Entry 6TA5 (electron microscopy, 3.20 A resolution); this record covers chains I and J of the 12 polymer chains in the assembly.

Chain I:
Molecule: MexA family multidrug efflux RND transporter periplasmic adaptor subunit
Organism: Pseudomonas aeruginosa
UniProtKB: A0A2V3GTR8 (A0A2V3GTR8_PSEAI); residues 1-360 here correspond to UniProt positions 83-442 (UniProt number = residue number + 82)
Amino-acid sequence (366 residues; each row starts with the number of its first residue):
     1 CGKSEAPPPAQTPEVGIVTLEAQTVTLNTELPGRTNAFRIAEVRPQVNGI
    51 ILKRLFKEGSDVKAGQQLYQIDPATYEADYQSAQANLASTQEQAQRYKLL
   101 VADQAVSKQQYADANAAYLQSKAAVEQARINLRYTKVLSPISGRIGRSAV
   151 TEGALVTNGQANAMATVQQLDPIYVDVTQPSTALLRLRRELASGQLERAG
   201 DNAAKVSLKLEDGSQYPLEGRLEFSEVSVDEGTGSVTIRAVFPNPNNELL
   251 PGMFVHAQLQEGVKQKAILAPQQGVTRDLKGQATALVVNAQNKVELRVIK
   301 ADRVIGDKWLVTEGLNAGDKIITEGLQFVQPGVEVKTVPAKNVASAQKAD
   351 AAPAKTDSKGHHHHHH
Not modelled in the structure: 344-366
Differences from the reference sequence: expression tag (361-366)

Chain J:
Molecule: Efflux pump membrane transporter
Organism: Pseudomonas aeruginosa
UniProtKB: A0A069Q9M6 (A0A069Q9M6_PSEAI); numbering as in UniProt (aligned over 1-1046)
Amino-acid sequence (1052 residues; each row starts with the number of its first residue):
     1 MSKFFIDRPIFAWVIALVIMLAGGLSILSLPVNQYPAIAPPAIAVQVSYP
    51 GASAETVQDTVVQVIEQQMNGIDNLRYISSESNSDGSMTITVTFEQGTDP
   101 DIAQVQVQNKLQLATPLLPQEVQRQGIRVTKAVKNFLMVVGVVSTDGSMT
   151 KEDLSNYIVSNIQDPLSRTKGVGDFQVFGSQYSMRIWLDPAKLNSYQLTP
   201 GDVSSAIQAQNVQISSGQLGGLPAVKGQQLNATIIGKTRLQTAEQFENIL
   251 LKVNPDGSQVRLKDVADVGLGGQDYSINAQFNGSPASGIAIKLATGANAL
   301 DTAKAIRQTIANLEPFMPQGMKVVYPYDTTPVVSASIHEVVKTLGEAILL
   351 VFLVMYLFLQNFRATLIPTIAVPVVLLGTFGVLAAFGFSINTLTMFGMVL
   401 AIGLLVDDAIVVVENVERVMAEEGLSPREAARKSMGQIQGALVGIAMVLS
   451 AVFLPMAFFGGSTGVIYRQFSITIVSAMALSVIVALILTPALCATMLKPI
   501 EKGDHGEHKGGFFGWFNRMFLSTTHGYERGVASILKHRAPYLLIYVVIVA
   551 GMIWMFTRIPTAFLPDEDQGVLFAQVQTPPGSSAERTQVVVDSMREYLLE
   601 KESSSVSSVFTVTGFNFAGRGQSSGMAFIMLKPWEERPGGENSVFELAKR
   651 AQMHFFSFKDAMVFAFAPPSVLELGNATGFDLFLQDQAGVGHEVLLQARN
   701 KFLMLAAQNPALQRVRPNGMSDEPQYKLEIDDEKASALGVSLADINSTVS
   751 IAWGSSYVNDFIDRGRVKRVYLQGRPDARMNPDDLSKWYVRNDKGEMVPF
   801 NAFATGKWEYGSPKLERYNGVPAMEILGEPAPGLSSGDAMAAVEEIVKQL
   851 PKGVGYSWTGLSYEERLSGSQAPALYALSLLVVFLCLAALYESWSIPFSV
   901 MLVVPLGVIGALLATSMRGLSNDVFFQVGLLTTIGLSAKNAILIVEFAKE
   951 LHEQGKGIVEAAIEACRMRLRPIVMTSLAFILGVVPLAISTGAGSGSQHA
  1001 IGTGVIGGMVTATVLAIFWVPLFYVAVSTLFKDEASKQQASVEKGQHHHH
  1051 HH
Not modelled in the structure: 1031-1052
Differences from the reference sequence: expression tag (1047-1052)
What the authors report for this chain:
  - mutagenesis - D407N: abolished catalytic activity

Chain I / chain J interface:
Contacting residue pairs (24; chain I residue first):
  Pro32(I) - Gly257(J)
  Gly33(I) - Asp256(J)
  Arg34(I) - Pro255(J)  hydrogen bond (side chain-backbone)
  Arg34(I) - Asp256(J)
  Thr178(I) - Asp256(J)
  Thr178(I) - Gly257(J)  hydrogen bond (side chain-backbone)
  Thr178(I) - Ser258(J)  hydrogen bond (side chain-backbone)
  Glu231(I) - Ser195(J)
  Gly232(I) - Gln197(J)
  Gly232(I) - Lys252(J)  hydrogen bond (backbone-side chain)
  Thr233(I) - Tyr196(J)
  Thr233(I) - Asn254(J)  hydrogen bond
  Thr233(I) - Ser258(J)
  Thr233(I) - Gln259(J)
  Thr233(I) - Val260(J)
  Ser235(I) - Ser258(J)
  Phe254(I) - Gly257(J)
  Arg277(I) - Arg764(J)  hydrogen bond (backbone-side chain)
  Asp278(I) - Arg764(J)  hydrogen bond (backbone-side chain)
  Leu279(I) - Tyr182(J)
  Leu279(I) - Arg764(J)
  Lys280(I) - Tyr182(J)
  Lys280(I) - Leu270(J)
  Gln330(I) - Pro315(J)
Also at the interface, not in a pair above, chain I (16 interface residues in all): Asp176, Asp230
Also at the interface, not in a pair above, chain J (18 interface residues in all): Asp153, Asn156, Glu244

In short:
Chain I and chain J form an interface of 16 and 18 residues respectively; the contacts include 7 hydrogen
bonds. Polar pairs include Arg34(I)-Pro255(J), Thr178(I)-Gly257(J) and Thr178(I)-Ser258(J). From the paper:
D407N of chain J abolishes catalytic activity.
Chain I is MexA family multidrug efflux RND transporter periplasmic adaptor subunit and chain J is Efflux pump
membrane transporter, both from Pseudomonas aeruginosa; the structure, OprM-MexA complex from the MexAB-OprM
Pseudomonas aeruginosa whole assembly reconstituted in nanodiscs, was determined by electron microscopy,
deposited together with 6T7S and 6TA6.
